Entry 6KDJ (X-ray diffraction, 2.51 A resolution); this record covers chains A and B of the 3 polymer chains in the assembly.

Chain A:
Molecule: HIV-1 reverse transcriptase p66 subunit
From: Human immunodeficiency virus 1
UniProtKB: D3XFN5 (D3XFN5_9HIV1); residues 1-555 here correspond to UniProt positions 100-654 (UniProt number = residue number + 99)
Chain sequence (557 residues; each row starts with the number of its first residue; numbers below 1 keep their minus sign (Met-1 is residue -1)):
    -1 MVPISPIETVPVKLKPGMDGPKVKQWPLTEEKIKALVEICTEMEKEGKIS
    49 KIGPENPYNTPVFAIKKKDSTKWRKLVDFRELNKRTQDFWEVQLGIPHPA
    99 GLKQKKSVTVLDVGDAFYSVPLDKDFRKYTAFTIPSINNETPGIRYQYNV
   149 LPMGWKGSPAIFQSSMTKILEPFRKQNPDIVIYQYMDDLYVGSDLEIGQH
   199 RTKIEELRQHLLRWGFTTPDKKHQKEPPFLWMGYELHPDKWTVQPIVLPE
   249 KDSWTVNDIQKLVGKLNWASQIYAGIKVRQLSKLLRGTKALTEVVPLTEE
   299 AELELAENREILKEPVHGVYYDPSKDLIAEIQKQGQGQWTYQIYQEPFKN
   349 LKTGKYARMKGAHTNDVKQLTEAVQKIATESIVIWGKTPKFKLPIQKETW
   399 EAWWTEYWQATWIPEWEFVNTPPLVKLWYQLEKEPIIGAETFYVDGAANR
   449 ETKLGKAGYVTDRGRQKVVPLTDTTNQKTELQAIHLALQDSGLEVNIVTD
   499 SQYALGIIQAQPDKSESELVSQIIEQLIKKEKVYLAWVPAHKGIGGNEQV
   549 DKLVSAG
Disordered / not traced: -1 to 0, 554-555
Differences from the reference sequence: expression tag (-1 to 0); engineered mutation Phe115 (Tyr214 in D3XFN5), Tyr116 (Phe215 in D3XFN5), Met151 (Gln250 in D3XFN5), Ser162 (Cys261 in D3XFN5), Ser280 (Cys379 in D3XFN5)
Ion coordination: Mg2+: Val111, Asp185 (together with Lamivudine Triphosphate)
Ligand contacts: Lamivudine Triphosphate (1RZ): Lys65, Arg72, Asp110, Val111, Gly112, Asp113, Ala114, Phe115, Met151, Met184, Asp185, Pro217, Lys220
What the authors report for this chain:
  - conformationally variable residues (side-chain flip): Asp110, Met184
  - binding site for Lamivudine Triphosphate: Ala114, Phe115, Met151, Met184
  - contacts within the chain: Arg172-Gln182 (hydrogen bond), Thr165-Gln182 (hydrogen bond)
  - mutagenesis - Q182G: abolished growth

Chain B:
Molecule: HIV-1 RT p51 subunit
From: Human immunodeficiency virus type 1
UniProtKB: P12497 (POL_HV1N5); residues 1-428 here correspond to UniProt positions 588-1015 (UniProt number = residue number + 587)
Chain sequence (444 residues; numbered -15 to 428; the number before each row is that of its first residue; numbers below 1 keep their minus sign (Met-15 is residue -15)):
   -15 MAHHHHHHALEVLFQGPISPIETVPVKLKPGMDGPKVKQWPLTEEKIKAL
    35 VEICTEMEKEGKISKIGPENPYNTPVFAIKKKDSTKWRKLVDFRELNKRT
    85 QDFWEVQLGIPHPAGLKQKKSVTVLDVGDAYFSVPLDKDFRKYTAFTIPS
   135 INNETPGIRYQYNVLPQGWKGSPAIFQSSMTKILEPFRKQNPDIVIYQYM
   185 DDLYVGSDLEIGQHRTKIEELRQHLLRWGFTTPDKKHQKEPPFLWMGYEL
   235 HPDKWTVQPIVLPEKDSWTVNDIQKLVGKLNWASQIYAGIKVRQLSKLLR
   285 GTKALTEVVPLTEEAELELAENREILKEPVHGVYYDPSKDLIAEIQKQGQ
   335 GQWTYQIYQEPFKNLKTGKYARMKGAHTNDVKQLTEAVQKIATESIVIWG
   385 KTPKFKLPIQKETWEAWWTEYWQATWIPEWEFVNTPPLVKLWYQ
Disordered / not traced: -15 to 4, 214-230, 428
Differences from the reference sequence: expression tag (-15 to 0); engineered mutation Ser162 (Cys749 in P12497), Ser280 (Cys867 in P12497)
UniProt features mapped onto this chain:
  - region: Phe227 to His235 (RT 'primer grip')
  - motif: Trp398 to Trp414 (Tryptophan repeat motif)
  - binding site (Mg(2+)): Asp110, Asp185, Asp186
  - site (Essential for RT p66/p51 heterodimerization): Trp401, Trp414

Chain A / chain B interface:
Pairs across the interface (120; chain A residue first):
  Val8(A) - Glu53(B)
  Pro9(A) - Glu53(B)
  Gln85(A) - Glu53(B)  hydrogen bond (side chain-backbone)
  Asp86(A) - Lys20(B)  salt bridge
  Asp86(A) - Pro55(B)
  Phe87(A) - Pro52(B)
  Phe87(A) - Glu53(B)
  Trp88(A) - Lys20(B)
  Trp88(A) - Val21(B)
  Trp88(A) - Lys22(B)
  Trp88(A) - Pro52(B)  hydrogen bond (backbone-backbone)
  Trp88(A) - Asn54(B)
  Trp88(A) - Pro55(B)
  Trp88(A) - Asn57(B)
  Trp88(A) - Thr131(B)
  Trp88(A) - Arg143(B)
  Val90(A) - Pro140(B)
  Val90(A) - Gly141(B)  hydrogen bond (backbone-backbone)
  Val90(A) - Arg143(B)
  Leu92(A) - Thr131(B)
  Leu92(A) - Pro133(B)  hydrophobic
  Leu92(A) - Asn137(B)
  Leu92(A) - Gly141(B)
  Gly93(A) - Asn137(B)  hydrogen bond (backbone-side chain)
  Ile94(A) - Asn137(B)
  Pro95(A) - Asn136(B)
  Pro95(A) - Asn137(B)
  His96(A) - Asn136(B)  hydrogen bond (backbone-side chain)
  Gly99(A) - Asn136(B)
  Ala158(A) - Pro52(B)
  Ser162(A) - Pro52(B)
  Thr165(A) - Pro140(B)
  Glu169(A) - Lys49(B)  salt bridge
  Arg172(A) - Thr139(B)
  Val179(A) - Glu138(B)
  Ile180(A) - Glu138(B)
  Tyr181(A) - Asn136(B)  hydrogen bond
  Tyr181(A) - Glu138(B)
  Gln182(A) - Glu138(B)  hydrogen bond (backbone-backbone)
  Gln182(A) - Pro140(B)
  Arg356(A) - Glu396(B)  salt bridge
  Lys358(A) - Gln394(B)  hydrogen bond
  Lys358(A) - Glu396(B)  salt bridge
  Gln373(A) - Glu396(B)
  Gln373(A) - Thr397(B)  hydrogen bond
  Ala376(A) - Trp401(B)  hydrophobic
  Ile380(A) - Pro25(B)  hydrophobic
  Ile380(A) - Leu26(B)
  Ile380(A) - Thr27(B)
  Val381(A) - Pro25(B)  hydrophobic
  Val381(A) - Ile135(B)
  Val381(A) - Asn136(B)  hydrogen bond (backbone-backbone)
  Val381(A) - Asn137(B)
  Ile382(A) - Ile135(B)
  Ile382(A) - Asn136(B)
  Gly384(A) - Thr27(B)
  Gly384(A) - Glu28(B)  hydrogen bond (backbone-backbone)
  Trp402(A) - Lys331(B)  hydrogen bond (backbone-side chain)
  Trp402(A) - His361(B)
  Trp402(A) - Asp364(B)
  Tyr405(A) - Lys331(B)  hydrogen bond (backbone-side chain)
  Tyr405(A) - Asn418(B)
  Trp406(A) - Lys331(B)
  Trp406(A) - Asn418(B)
  Trp406(A) - Thr419(B)
  Trp406(A) - Pro420(B)  hydrophobic
  Trp406(A) - Pro421(B)
  Gln407(A) - Lys331(B)  hydrogen bond (backbone-side chain)
  Gln407(A) - Pro392(B)
  Gln407(A) - Ile393(B)
  Gln407(A) - Gln394(B)  hydrogen bond
  Gln407(A) - Val417(B)  hydrogen bond (side chain-backbone)
  Gln407(A) - Asn418(B)
  Ala408(A) - Trp337(B)  hydrophobic
  Ala408(A) - Asp364(B)
  Ala408(A) - Pro392(B)  hydrogen bond (backbone-backbone)
  Ala408(A) - Ile393(B)
  Thr409(A) - Asp364(B)  hydrogen bond (backbone-side chain)
  Trp410(A) - Thr362(B)  hydrogen bond (side chain-backbone)
  Trp410(A) - Asn363(B)
  Trp410(A) - Val365(B)  hydrophobic
  Trp410(A) - Trp401(B)  hydrophobic
  Trp410(A) - Tyr405(B)
  Pro412(A) - Trp401(B)  hydrophobic
  Pro433(A) - Asn255(B)
  Ile435(A) - Thr290(B)
  Thr439(A) - Lys287(B)
  Thr439(A) - Ala288(B)
  Thr439(A) - Leu289(B)  hydrogen bond (side chain-backbone)
  Tyr441(A) - Gln258(B)
  Tyr441(A) - Thr286(B)
  Tyr441(A) - Lys287(B)  hydrogen bond (side chain-backbone)
  Tyr441(A) - Leu289(B)
  Val458(A) - Thr286(B)
  Thr459(A) - Thr286(B)
  Asp460(A) - Thr286(B)
  Asp460(A) - Lys287(B)
  Asp460(A) - Ala288(B)
  Asn494(A) - Leu289(B)
  Val496(A) - Gln258(B)
  Val496(A) - Leu289(B)  hydrophobic
  Gln500(A) - Leu422(B)
  Leu503(A) - Pro421(B)
  Gly504(A) - Pro420(B)
  Gln507(A) - Pro421(B)
  Tyr532(A) - Asn255(B)  hydrogen bond
  Tyr532(A) - Leu289(B)  hydrophobic
  Trp535(A) - Leu422(B)  hydrophobic
  Val536(A) - Gln258(B)
  Pro537(A) - Gly262(B)
  Pro537(A) - Asn265(B)
  Lys540(A) - Asn265(B)
  Lys540(A) - Ser280(B)  hydrogen bond (backbone-side chain)
  Gly541(A) - Ser280(B)
  Gly543(A) - Gln258(B)
  Gly543(A) - Leu283(B)  hydrogen bond (backbone-backbone)
  Gly543(A) - Gly285(B)
  Gly544(A) - Gly285(B)  hydrogen bond (backbone-backbone)
  Gln547(A) - Gly285(B)
  Gln547(A) - Thr286(B)  hydrogen bond
Interface residues without a listed pair, chain A (71 interface residues in all): Gln91, Leu100, Ile159, Gln161, Lys166, Thr377, Trp383, Thr386, Ile434, Ala534, Ile542
Interface residues without a listed pair, chain B (65 interface residues in all): Ile50, Gly51, Tyr56, Val254, Lys259, Lys281, Arg284, Leu368, Ala400, Val423

Summary:
The interface between chain A and chain B involves 71 residues on one side and 65 on the other; the contacts
include 26 hydrogen bonds and 4 salt bridges. Among the polar pairs are Asp86(A)-Lys20(B), Glu169(A)-Lys49(B)
and Arg356(A)-Glu396(B). The paper reports a binding site for Lamivudine Triphosphate at Ala114(A), Phe115(A)
and Met151(A) among others; Q182G of chain A abolishes growth.
Here chain A is HIV-1 reverse transcriptase p66 subunit (Human immunodeficiency virus 1) and chain B is HIV-1
RT p51 subunit (Human immunodeficiency virus type 1). Entry 6KDJ (HIV-1 reverse transcriptase with
Q151M/Y115F/F116Y:DNA:lamivudine 5'-triphosphate ternary complex) was determined by X-ray diffraction (same
publication as 6KDK, 6KDM, 6KDN and 6KDO).
